Entry 6PB5 (electron microscopy, 4.52 A resolution (low resolution: residue-level contacts below are approximate; hydrogen-bond / salt-bridge calls are withheld)); this record covers chains G and 1 of the 10 polymer chains in the assembly.

== Chain G ==
Name: cAMP-activated global transcriptional regulator CRP
From: Escherichia coli
Reference sequence: P0ACK0 (CRP_ECO57); residues 0-209 here correspond to UniProt positions 1-210 (UniProt number = residue number + 1)
Chain sequence (210 residues; row label = number of the first residue in the row; numbering starts at 0):
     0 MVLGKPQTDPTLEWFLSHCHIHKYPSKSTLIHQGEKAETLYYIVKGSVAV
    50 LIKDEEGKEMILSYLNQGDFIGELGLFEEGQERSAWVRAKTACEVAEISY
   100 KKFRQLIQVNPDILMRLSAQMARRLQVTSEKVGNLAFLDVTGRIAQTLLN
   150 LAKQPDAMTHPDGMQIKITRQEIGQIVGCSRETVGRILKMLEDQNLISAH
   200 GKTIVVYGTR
Disordered / not traced: 0-8, 206-209
Swiss-Prot annotation at these positions:
  - DNA-binding region: Ser-179 to Arg-185 (H-T-H motif)
  - region: His-19 to His-21 (Activating region 2 (AR2)), Lys-52 to Glu-58 (Activating region 3 (AR3)), Gln-153 to Gly-162 (Activating region 1 (AR1))
  - binding site (3',5'-cyclic AMP): Gly-56 to Ser-62, Gly-71 to Leu-73, Arg-82, Ser-83, Thr-127, Ser-128, Ala-135, Phe-136, Gln-170 to Arg-180
  - site (Activating region 2 (AR2)): Glu-96, Lys-101
  - modified residue: Lys-100 (N6-acetyllysine)
Ligand contacts: adenosine-3',5'-cyclic-monophosphate (CMP): Val-49, Leu-61, Ser-62, Leu-64, Phe-69, Ile-70, Gly-71, Glu-72, Leu-73, Ser-83, Ala-84, Val-86, Arg-123, Thr-127

== Chain 1 ==
Molecule: Synthetic nontemplate strand DNA
Sequence (78 nucleotides; each row starts with the number of its first residue):
    13 CTTTTTTGCCTAAAATGTGATCTAGATCACATTTTTCGCATCTTTTTTAT
    63 GCTATAATGTGTGCAGTCTGACGCGGCG

== Chain G / chain 1 interface ==
Pairs across the interface - 8 pairs, chain G then chain 1:
  Asp-138(G) / DG37(1)
  Ser-179(G) / DA38(1)
  Ser-179(G) / DT39(1)
  Glu-181(G) / DT39(1)
  Glu-181(G) / DC40(1)
  Thr-182(G) / DG37(1)
  Thr-182(G) / DA38(1)
  Arg-185(G) / DT39(1)
Also at the interface, not in a pair above, chain G (8 interface residues in all): Cys-178, Arg-180, Ile-186
Also at the interface, not in a pair above, chain 1 (5 interface residues in all): DA41

== In short ==
8 residues of chain G and 5 residues of chain 1 are in contact. Ligands of chain G:
adenosine-3',5'-cyclic-monophosphate. Curated annotation (UniProt) lists a DNA-binding region and 27 residues
binding 3',5'-cyclic AMP on chain G.
Chain G is cAMP-activated global transcriptional regulator CRP (Escherichia coli) and chain 1 is Synthetic
nontemplate strand DNA; the structure, The E. coli class-II CAP-dependent transcription activation complex at
the state 1 architecture, was determined by electron microscopy, deposited together with 6PB4 and 6PB6.
